PDB entry 3KXB | X-ray diffraction, 3.20 A resolution | chains C and I of the 10 polymer chains in the assembly

Chain C:
Molecule: Histone H2A
Organism: Xenopus laevis
UniProt: Q6AZJ8 (Q6AZJ8_XENLA); residues 1-129 here correspond to UniProt positions 2-130 (UniProt number = residue number + 1)
Sequence (129 residues; each row starts with the number of its first residue):
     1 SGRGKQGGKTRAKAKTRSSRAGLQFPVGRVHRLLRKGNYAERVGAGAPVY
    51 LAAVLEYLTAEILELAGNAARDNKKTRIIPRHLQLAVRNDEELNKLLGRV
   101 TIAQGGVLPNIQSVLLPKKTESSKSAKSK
Disordered / not traced: 1-13, 119-129

Chain I:
Molecule: Palindromic 146 bp DNA repeat 8/9 from human x-chromosome alpha satellite DNA
Sequence (146 nucleotides; each row starts with the number of its first residue):
     1 ATCAATATCCACCTGCAGATTCTACCAAAAGTGTATTTGGAAACTGCTCC
    51 ATCAAAAGGCATGTTCAGCGGAATTCCGCTGAACATGCCTTTTGATGGAG
   101 CAGTTTCCAAATACACTTTTGGTAGAATCTGCAGGTGGATATTGAT

How chain C and chain I interact:
Contacting residue pairs - 14 pairs, chain C then chain I:
  Ala14(C) with DG31(I), phosphate contact; DT32(I), phosphate contact
  Lys15(C) with DG31(I), phosphate contact; DT32(I), phosphate contact
  Thr16(C) with DG31(I), sugar contact
  Arg17(C) with DG31(I), hydrogen bond to the phosphate
  Arg20(C) with DT32(I), salt bridge to the phosphate
  Gly28(C) with DA30(I), phosphate contact
  Arg29(C) with DA30(I), hydrogen bond to the phosphate
  Arg32(C) with DA29(I), hydrogen bond to the phosphate; DA30(I), salt bridge to the phosphate
  Arg42(C) with DG39(I), sugar contact
  Lys74(C) with DA11(I), salt bridge to the phosphate
  Arg77(C) with DA19(I), sugar contact
Interface residues without a listed pair, chain I (9 interface residues in all): DT20, DT38

Summary:
11 residues of chain C and 9 residues of chain I are in contact; the contacts include 3 hydrogen bonds and 3
salt bridges. Polar contacts include Arg17(C)-DG31(I), Arg29(C)-DA30(I) and Arg32(C)-DA29(I).
Chain C is Histone H2A (Xenopus laevis) and chain I is Palindromic 146 bp DNA repeat 8/9 from human
x-chromosome alpha satellite DNA; the structure, Structural characterization of H3K56Q nucleosomes and
nucleosomal arrays, was determined by X-ray diffraction, deposited together with 3KWQ.
